Entry 2PV3 (X-ray diffraction, 3.39 A resolution); this record covers chains A and B of the 3 polymer chains in the assembly.

[Chain A (and B)]
Protein: Chaperone surA
Organism: Escherichia coli
Notes: EC 5.2.1.8; fragment: Survivial protein A fragment from which the second peptidyl-prolyl isomerase domain has been deleted; chain B of this document is another copy of the same molecule, construct and numbering; everything in this record applies to it too
Reference sequence: P0ABZ6 (SURA_ECOLI); numbering as in UniProt; present here: 21-281, 391-428
Amino-acid sequence (299 residues; numbered 21 to 428; 109 numbers in that range are skipped by the numbering (no residue carries them; nothing is unmodelled there); the number before each row is that of its first residue):
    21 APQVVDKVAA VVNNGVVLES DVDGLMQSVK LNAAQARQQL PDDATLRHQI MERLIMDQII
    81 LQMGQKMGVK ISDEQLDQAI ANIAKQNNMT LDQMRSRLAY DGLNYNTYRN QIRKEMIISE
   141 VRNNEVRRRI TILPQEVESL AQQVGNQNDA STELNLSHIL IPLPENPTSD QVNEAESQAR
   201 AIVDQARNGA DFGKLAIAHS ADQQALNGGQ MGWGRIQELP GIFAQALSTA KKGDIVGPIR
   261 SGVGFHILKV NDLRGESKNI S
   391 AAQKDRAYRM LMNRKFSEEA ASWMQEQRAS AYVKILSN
Unresolved in the structure: 21-24, 209-210, 274-281, 428
What the authors report for this chain:
  - mutagenesis - M231R, L239R: decreased binding to C-peptide

[Interface between chain A and chain B]
Pairs across the interface (82):
  Ala56(A) - Lys251(B)
  Arg57(A) - Lys252(B)
  Arg57(A) - Asp272(B)
  Arg73(A) - Ala391(B)
  Gln95(A) - Gln155(B)  hydrogen bond
  Gln98(A) - Gln155(B)
  Ala99(A) - Gln155(B)
  Ala99(A) - Ser159(B)
  Asn102(A) - Ser159(B)
  Ile103(A) - Gln162(B)
  Gln106(A) - Ser159(B)  hydrogen bond (side chain-backbone)
  Gln106(A) - Gln162(B)
  Gln106(A) - Gln163(B)  hydrogen bond (side chain-backbone)
  Ile132(A) - Glu158(B)
  Glu135(A) - Glu158(B)
  Glu135(A) - Gln162(B)
  Glu135(A) - Lys394(B)  hydrogen bond (backbone-side chain)
  Met136(A) - Glu158(B)
  Ser139(A) - Lys394(B)
  Arg142(A) - Lys394(B)  hydrogen bond (side chain-backbone)
  Arg142(A) - Asp395(B)  salt bridge
  Asn143(A) - Tyr398(B)
  Arg147(A) - Arg147(B)
  Arg147(A) - Tyr398(B)
  Leu153(A) - Gln95(B)
  Pro154(A) - Gln95(B)
  Pro154(A) - Glu140(B)
  Gln155(A) - Gln95(B)
  Gln155(A) - Gln98(B)  hydrogen bond
  Gln155(A) - Ala99(B)
  Gln155(A) - Asn102(B)  hydrogen bond
  Glu158(A) - Ala99(B)
  Glu158(A) - Ile103(B)
  Glu158(A) - Glu135(B)
  Ser159(A) - Ala99(B)
  Ser159(A) - Asn102(B)
  Ser159(A) - Gln106(B)  hydrogen bond (backbone-side chain)
  Gln162(A) - Ile103(B)
  Gln162(A) - Gln106(B)  hydrogen bond
  Gln162(A) - Asn107(B)  hydrogen bond
  Gln163(A) - Gln106(B)
  Asn166(A) - Asn107(B)
  Arg235(A) - Gly262(B)
  Gln237(A) - Gly241(B)  hydrogen bond (backbone-backbone)
  Gln237(A) - Ile242(B)
  Glu238(A) - Pro240(B)
  Glu238(A) - Ser261(B)
  Glu238(A) - Gly262(B)  hydrogen bond (side chain-backbone)
  Leu239(A) - Pro240(B)
  Leu239(A) - Gly241(B)  hydrogen bond (backbone-backbone)
  Pro240(A) - Gln237(B)
  Pro240(A) - Glu238(B)
  Pro240(A) - Leu239(B)
  Pro240(A) - Pro240(B)  hydrophobic
  Gly241(A) - Gln237(B)  hydrogen bond (backbone-backbone)
  Gly241(A) - Leu239(B)  hydrogen bond (backbone-backbone)
  Ile242(A) - Gln237(B)  hydrogen bond (backbone-backbone)
  Lys252(A) - Arg57(B)
  Ser261(A) - Glu238(B)
  Gly262(A) - Glu238(B)  hydrogen bond (backbone-side chain)
  Asp272(A) - Arg57(B)  salt bridge
  Leu273(A) - Gln58(B)
  Lys394(A) - Arg73(B)
  Lys394(A) - Glu135(B)
  Lys394(A) - Ser139(B)
  Lys394(A) - Arg142(B)
  Asp395(A) - Arg142(B)  salt bridge
  Asp395(A) - Ala410(B)
  Tyr398(A) - Asn143(B)
  Tyr398(A) - Arg147(B)  hydrogen bond
  Tyr398(A) - Phe406(B)  hydrophobic
  Arg399(A) - Asn403(B)
  Arg399(A) - Phe406(B)
  Arg399(A) - Ser407(B)
  Met402(A) - Met402(B)
  Asn403(A) - Arg399(B)
  Asn403(A) - Met402(B)
  Phe406(A) - Asp395(B)
  Phe406(A) - Tyr398(B)  hydrophobic
  Phe406(A) - Arg399(B)
  Ser407(A) - Asp395(B)
  Ser407(A) - Arg399(B)
Interface residues without a listed pair, chain A (50 interface residues in all): Asn107, Glu140, Ile152, Leu160, Ala391, Ala410
Interface residues without a listed pair, chain B (51 interface residues in all): Ala56, Asp77, Ile91, Met136, Ile138, Pro154, Leu160, Asn271, Leu273

[Summary]
50 residues of chain A face 51 of chain B across their interface, with 18 hydrogen bonds and 3 salt bridges.
Among the polar pairs are Arg142(A)-Asp395(B), Asp272(A)-Arg57(B) and Gln95(A)-Gln155(B). From the paper:
M231R and L239R of chain A reduce binding to C-peptide.
Both chains are Chaperone surA (Escherichia coli). Entry 2PV3 (Crystallographic Structure of SurA fragment
lacking the second peptidyl-prolyl isomerase domain complexed with peptide NFTLKFWDIFRK) was determined by
X-ray diffraction (same publication as 2PV1 and 2PV2).
